PDB entry 5UGT | X-ray diffraction, 2.60 A resolution | chains E and G of the 4 polymer chains in the assembly

== Chain E (and G) ==
Molecule: Enoyl-[acyl-carrier-protein] reductase [NADH]
From: Mycobacterium tuberculosis
Notes: EC 1.3.1.9; chain G of this document is another copy of the same molecule, construct and numbering; everything in this record applies to it too
UniProt: P9WGR1 (INHA_MYCTU); residue numbers follow UniProt; this construct covers 1-269
Chain sequence (289 residues; each row starts with the number of its first residue; numbers below 1 keep their minus sign (Met-19 is residue -19)):
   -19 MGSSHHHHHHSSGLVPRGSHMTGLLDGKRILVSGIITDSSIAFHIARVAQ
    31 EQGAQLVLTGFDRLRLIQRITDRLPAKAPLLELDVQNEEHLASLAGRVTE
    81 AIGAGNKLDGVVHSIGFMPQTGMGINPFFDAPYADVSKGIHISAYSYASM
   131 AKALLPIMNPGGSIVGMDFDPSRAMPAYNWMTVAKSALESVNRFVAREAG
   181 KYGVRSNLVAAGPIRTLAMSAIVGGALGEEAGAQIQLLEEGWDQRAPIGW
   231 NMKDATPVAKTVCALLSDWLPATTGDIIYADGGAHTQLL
Not modelled in the structure: -19 to 1 (chain G: -19 to 1, 205-208)
Construct notes: initiating methionine (-19); expression tag (-18 to 0)
Swiss-Prot annotation at these positions:
  - binding site (NAD(+)): Ser20, Ile21, Asp64, Val65, Ile95, Gly96, Lys165, Ile194
  - binding site (substrate): Tyr158
  - site: Phe149 (May act as an intermediate that passes the hydride ion from NADH to the substrate), Tyr158 (Transition state stabilizer)
  - modified residue: Thr266 (Phosphothreonine)
  - mutagenesis: Ser94 (S94A: Confers INH and ETH resistance. The mutant is 17 times more resistant to inhibition by the INH-NAD adduct ...), Asp148 (D148G: Confers pyridomycin resistance. Has no impact on the susceptibility to isoniazid and moxifloxacin. 14-fold decrease in NADH affinity, while no effect on catalytic activity), Tyr158 (Y158A: 1500-fold decrease in catalytic activity while no effect on lipid substrate affinity; Y158F: 24-fold decrease in catalytic activity while no effect on lipid substrate affinity ...), Lys165 (K165A/M: Loss of enzyme's ability to bind NADH; K165Q/R: No effect on the enzyme's catalytic ability or on its ability to bind NADH), Thr266 (T266A: No effect on catalytic activity. Loss of phosphorylation. Does not alter growth of M.tuberculosis ...)
Residues lining bound ligands:
  - NAD (nicotinamide-adenine-dinucleotide): Gly14, Ile15, Ile16, Ser20, Ile21, Ala22, Phe41, Leu63, Asp64, Val65, Gln66, Ser94, Ile95, Gly96, Phe97, Ile122, Met147, Asp148, Phe149, Tyr158, Met161, Lys165, Ala191, Gly192, Pro193, Ile194, Thr196, Leu197, Ala198, Met199
  - XTW (2-(2-chloranylphenoxy)-5-[(4-cyclopropyl-1,2,3-triazol-1-yl)methyl]phenol): Gly96, Phe97, Met98, Met103, Phe149, Met155, Pro156, Ala157, Tyr158, Met161, Lys165, Pro193, Ala198, Met199, Ile202, Val203, Leu218, Glu219
From the paper describing this entry:
  - binding site for XTW: Gly96, Phe149, Tyr158, Ala198, Met199, Ile215, Leu218, Glu219

== Chain E / chain G interface ==
Residue-residue contacts - 70 pairs, chain E then chain G:
  Phe108(E) - Phe174(G)  hydrophobic
  Phe108(E) - Glu178(G)
  Phe109(E) - Ala128(G)
  Phe109(E) - Ala131(G)  hydrophobic
  Phe109(E) - Lys132(G)
  Phe109(E) - Leu135(G)  hydrophobic
  Phe109(E) - Glu178(G)
  Ala111(E) - Tyr125(G)  hydrogen bond (backbone-side chain)
  Pro112(E) - Tyr125(G)
  Tyr113(E) - Ser117(G)  hydrogen bond (side chain-backbone)
  Tyr113(E) - Ile120(G)
  Tyr113(E) - His121(G)  hydrogen bond (side chain-backbone)
  Tyr113(E) - Tyr125(G)  hydrogen bond (backbone-side chain)
  Ser117(E) - Tyr113(G)  hydrogen bond (backbone-side chain)
  Ser117(E) - Ser117(G)  hydrogen bond
  Ile120(E) - Tyr113(G)
  Ile120(E) - Ile120(G)  hydrophobic
  His121(E) - Tyr113(G)  hydrogen bond (backbone-side chain)
  Tyr125(E) - Ala111(G)  hydrogen bond (side chain-backbone)
  Tyr125(E) - Pro112(G)
  Tyr125(E) - Tyr113(G)  hydrogen bond (side chain-backbone)
  Tyr125(E) - Trp160(G)  hydrophobic
  Ala128(E) - Phe109(G)
  Ala131(E) - Phe109(G)  hydrophobic
  Lys132(E) - Phe109(G)
  Lys132(E) - Asp110(G)  salt bridge
  Leu135(E) - Phe109(G)  hydrophobic
  Pro151(E) - Ser170(G)
  Pro151(E) - Arg173(G)  hydrogen bond (backbone-side chain)
  Ser152(E) - Arg173(G)  hydrogen bond (backbone-side chain)
  Arg153(E) - Arg173(G)
  Ala154(E) - Arg173(G)
  Ala154(E) - Phe174(G)  hydrophobic
  Met155(E) - Phe174(G)
  Met155(E) - Arg177(G)
  Pro156(E) - Arg177(G)
  Asn159(E) - Phe174(G)
  Trp160(E) - Tyr125(G)  hydrophobic
  Trp160(E) - Ala128(G)  hydrophobic
  Trp160(E) - Val171(G)  hydrophobic
  Thr162(E) - Ser170(G)
  Thr162(E) - Phe174(G)
  Val163(E) - Ala167(G)
  Val163(E) - Ser170(G)
  Val163(E) - Val171(G)  hydrophobic
  Ser166(E) - Ser166(G)
  Ser166(E) - Ser170(G)  hydrogen bond
  Ser166(E) - Arg173(G)
  Ala167(E) - Val163(G)
  Ser170(E) - Pro151(G)
  Ser170(E) - Thr162(G)
  Ser170(E) - Val163(G)
  Ser170(E) - Ser166(G)  hydrogen bond
  Val171(E) - Trp160(G)  hydrophobic
  Val171(E) - Val163(G)  hydrophobic
  Arg173(E) - Pro151(G)  hydrogen bond (side chain-backbone)
  Arg173(E) - Ser152(G)  hydrogen bond (side chain-backbone)
  Arg173(E) - Arg153(G)
  Arg173(E) - Ala154(G)
  Arg173(E) - Ser166(G)
  Phe174(E) - Phe108(G)  hydrophobic
  Phe174(E) - Ala154(G)  hydrophobic
  Phe174(E) - Met155(G)
  Phe174(E) - Asn159(G)
  Phe174(E) - Thr162(G)
  Val175(E) - Phe109(G)  hydrophobic
  Arg177(E) - Met155(G)
  Arg177(E) - Pro156(G)
  Glu178(E) - Phe108(G)
  Glu178(E) - Phe109(G)
Other interface residues (no listed pair), chain E (33 interface residues in all): Val116
Other interface residues (no listed pair), chain G (34 interface residues in all): Val116, Val175

== Overview ==
Chain E and chain G form an interface of 33 and 34 residues respectively, with 15 hydrogen bonds and 1 salt
bridge. Polar contacts include Lys132(E)-Asp110(G), Ala111(E)-Tyr125(G) and Tyr113(E)-Ser117(G). Bound to
chain E: NAD and compound XTW. The paper reports a binding site for XTW at Gly96(E), Phe149(E) and Tyr158(E)
among others.
Chain E and chain G are both Enoyl-[acyl-carrier-protein] reductase [NADH] (Mycobacterium tuberculosis); the
structure, Crystal structure of M. tuberculosis InhA inhibited by PT504, was determined by X-ray diffraction
together with 5MTP, 5MTQ, 5MTR, 5UGS and 5UGU from the same study.
